Entry 4WSV (X-ray diffraction, 3.10 A resolution); this record covers chains A and C of the 6 polymer chains in the assembly.

Chain A (and C):
Protein: Hemagglutinin HA1 chain
Organism: Influenza A virus H6N1 subtype
Notes: chain C of this document is another copy of the same molecule, construct and numbering; everything in this record applies to it too
Chain sequence (334 residues; numbered -4 to 329; the number before each row is that of its first residue; numbers below 1 keep their minus sign (Ala-4 is residue -4)):
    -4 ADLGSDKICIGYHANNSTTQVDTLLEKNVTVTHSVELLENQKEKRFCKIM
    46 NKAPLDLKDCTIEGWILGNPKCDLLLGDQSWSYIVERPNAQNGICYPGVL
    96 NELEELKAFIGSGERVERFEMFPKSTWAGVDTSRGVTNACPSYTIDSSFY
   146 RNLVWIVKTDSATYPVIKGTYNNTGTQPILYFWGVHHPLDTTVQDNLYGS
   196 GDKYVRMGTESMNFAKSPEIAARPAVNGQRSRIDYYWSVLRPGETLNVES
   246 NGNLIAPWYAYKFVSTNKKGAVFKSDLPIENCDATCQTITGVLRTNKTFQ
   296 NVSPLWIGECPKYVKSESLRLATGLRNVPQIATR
Disordered / not traced: -4 to -1, 325-329
Cystine bridges: Cys42-Cys277, Cys55-Cys67, Cys90-Cys135, Cys281-Cys305
Covalent attachments: N-acetylglucosamine (NAG) linked to Asn11, Asn23, Asn167
Ligand contacts: N-acetyl-alpha-neuraminic acid (SIA): Tyr91, Gly130, Val131, Thr132, Asn133, Trp150, Val152, His181, Leu184, Val188, Leu192, Gln224, Ser226

Chain A / chain C interface:
Pairs across the interface - 22 pairs, chain A then chain C:
  Arg201(A) - Glu214(C)
  Arg201(A) - Ile215(C)  hydrogen bond (side chain-backbone)
  Arg201(A) - Ala216(C)
  Gly203(A) - Arg218(C)
  Gly203(A) - Pro219(C)
  Thr204(A) - Pro219(C)
  Thr204(A) - Arg227(C)  hydrogen bond (backbone-side chain)
  Glu205(A) - Pro219(C)
  Glu205(A) - Val221(C)
  Glu205(A) - Arg227(C)
  Ser206(A) - Val94(C)
  Asn208(A) - Arg218(C)
  Asn208(A) - Arg227(C)
  Asn208(A) - Asp229(C)  hydrogen bond
  Ala210(A) - Glu214(C)
  Thr240(A) - Pro219(C)
  Asn242(A) - Ala217(C)  hydrogen bond (side chain-backbone)
  Asn242(A) - Arg218(C)
  Asn242(A) - Pro219(C)
  Glu244(A) - Ile215(C)
  Glu244(A) - Ala216(C)
  Glu244(A) - Ala217(C)
Also at the interface, not in a pair above, chain A (13 interface residues in all): Met202, Met207, Phe209

In short:
Chain A and chain C form an interface of 13 and 10 residues respectively; the contacts include 4 hydrogen
bonds. Among the polar pairs are Arg201(A)-Ile215(C), Thr204(A)-Arg227(C) and Asn208(A)-Asp229(C). Bound to
chain A: N-acetyl-alpha-neuraminic acid. N-acetylglucosamine is covalently linked to Asn11(A), Asn23(A) and
Asn167(A).
Both chains are Hemagglutinin HA1 chain (Influenza A virus H6N1 subtype). Entry 4WSV (The crystal structure of
hemagglutinin from A/Taiwan/1/2013 in complex with 6'SLN) was determined by X-ray diffraction (same
publication as 4WST, 4WSU, 4WSW and 4WSX).
